6CAS - chains A and I of the 23 polymer chains in the assembly; structure by X-ray diffraction, 3.50 A resolution.

Chain A:
Molecule: 16S Ribosomal RNA rRNA
From: Thermus thermophilus HB8
Sequence (1517 nucleotides; row label = number of the first residue in the row; note: 42 numbers in that range are skipped by the numbering (no residue carries them; nothing is unmodelled there); a row labelled like 190A-190L holds insertion residues (190A, then the next letters in order)):
     5 UGGAGAGUCUGAUCCUGGCUCAGGGUGAACGCUGGCGGCGUGCCUAAGAC
    55 AUGCAAGUCGUGCGGG
    73 CCGCGGGGUUUU
    88 ACUCCG
    95 UGGUC
   101 AGCGGCGGACGGGUGAGUAACGCGUGGGU
  129A G
   130 ACCUACCCGGAAGAGGGGGACAACCCGGGGAAACUCGGGCUAAUCCCCCA
   180 UGUGGACCCGC
190A-190L CCCUUGGGGUGU
   191 GUCCAAAGGGCUUU
   216 GCCCGCUUCCGGAUGGGCCCGCGUCCCAUCAGCUAGUUGGUGGGGUAAUG
   266 GCCCACCAAGGCGACGACGGGUAGCCGGUCUGAGAGGAUGGCCGGCCACA
   316 GGGGCACUGAGACACGGGCCCCACUCCUACGGGAGGCAGCAGUUAGGAAU
   366 CUUCCGCAAUGGGCGCAAGCCUGACGGAGCGACGCCGCUUGGAGGAAGAA
   416 GCCCUUCGGGGUGUAAACUCCUGAA
   442 CCCGGGACGAAACCCCCGACGA
   474 GGGGACUGACGGUACCGGG
   494 GUAAUAGCGCCGGCCAACUCCGUGCCAGCAGCCXCGGUAAUACGGAGGGC
   544 GCGAGCGUUACCCGGAUUCACUGGGCGUAAAGGGCGUGUAGGCGGCCUGG
   594 GGCGUCCCAUGUGAAAGACCACGGCUCAACCGUGGGGGAGCGUGGGAUAC
   644 GCUCAGGCUAGACGGUGGGAGAGGGUGGUGGAAUUCCCGGAGUAGCGGUG
   694 AAAUGCGCAGAUACCGGGAGGAACGCCGAUGGCGAAGGCAGCCACCUGGU
   744 CCACCCGUGACGCUGAGGCGCGAAAGCGUGGGGAGCAAACCGGAUUAGAU
   794 ACCCGGGUAGUCCACGCCCUAAACGAUGCGCGCUAGGUCUCUGGGUCU
   848 CCUGGGGGCCGAAGCUAACGCGUUAAGCGCGCCGCCUGGGGAGUACGGCC
   898 GCAAGGCUGAAACUCAAAGGAAUUGACGGGGGCCCGCACAAGCGGUGGAG
   948 CAUGUGGUUUAAUUCGAAGXAACGCGAAGAACCUUACCAGGCCUUGACAU
   998 GCUAGG
 1003A G
  1004 AACCCGGGUGAAAGCCUGGGGUGCCCC
1030A-1030D GCGA
  1031 GGGGAGCCCUAGCACAGGUGCUGCAUGGCCGUCGUCAGCUCGUGCCGUGA
  1081 GGUGUUGGGUUAAGUCCCGCAACGAGCGCAACCCCCGCCGUUAGUUGCCA
  1131 GCGGUUCGGCCGGGCACUCUAACGGGACUGCCCGCGAAA
  1171 GCGGGAGGAAGGAGGGGACGACGUCUGGUCAGCAUGGCCCUUACGGCCUG
  1221 GGCGACACACGUGCUACAAUGCCCACUACAAAGCGAUGCCACCCGGCAAC
  1271 GGGGAGCUAAUCGCAAAAAGGUGGGCCCAGUUCGGAUUGGGGUCUGCAAC
  1321 CCGACCCCAUGAAGCCGGAAUCGCUAGUAAUCGCGGAUCAG
 1361A C
  1362 CAUGCCGCGGUGAAUACGUUCCCGGGCCUUGUACACACXGCCXGUXACGC
  1412 CAUGGGAGCGGGCUCUACCCGAAGUCGCCGGG
  1446 AGCCUACGGG
  1459 CAGGCGCCGAGGGUAGGGCCCGUGACUGGGGCGAAGUCGUAACAAGGUAG
  1509 CUGUACCGGAAGGUGCGGCUGGAUCACCUCCUUUCU
Unresolved in the structure: 1534-1538
Sequence notes: conflict C13 (U131313 in 55771382)
Modified positions: PSU (pseudouridine-5'-monophosphate) at position 516, G7M (N7-methyl-guanosine-5'-monophosphate) at position 527, M2G (N2-dimethylguanosine-5'-monophosphate) at position 966, 5MC (5-methylcytidine-5'-monophosphate) at position 967, 2MG (2N-methylguanosine-5'-monophosphate) at position 1207, 5MC (5-methylcytidine-5'-monophosphate) at position 1400, 4OC (4n,o2'-methylcytidine-5'-monophosphate) at position 1402, 5MC (5-methylcytidine-5'-monophosphate) at position 1404, 5MC (5-methylcytidine-5'-monophosphate) at position 1407, UR3 (3-methyluridine-5'-monophoshate) at position 1498, MA6 (6N-dimethyladenosine-5'-monophoshate) at position 1518, MA6 (6N-dimethyladenosine-5'-monophoshate) at position 1519, PSU (pseudouridine-5'-monophosphate) at position 1540, PSU (pseudouridine-5'-monophosphate) at position 1541
Metal / ion sites: Mg2+ site 1 near U5 (its only coordinating residue here); Mg2+ site 2 near G21 (its only coordinating residue here); Mg2+ site 3: G46, G394; Mg2+ site 4: C48, G115; Mg2+ site 5 near A53 (its only coordinating residue here); Mg2+ site 6: A59, U387; Mg2+ site 7 near G61 (its only coordinating residue here); Mg2+ site 8 near A88 (its only coordinating residue here); Mg2+ site 9 near U98 (its only coordinating residue here); Mg2+ site 10: A109, G331; Mg2+ site 11 near G111 (its only coordinating residue here); Mg2+ site 12 near G117 (its only coordinating residue here); 104 more Mg2+ sites not listed
Residues lining bound ligands: EUS (N-[(1R,2S,3S,4R,5S)-5-amino-4-{[(2S,3R)-3-amino-6-(aminomethyl)-3,4-dihydro-2H-pyran-2-yl]oxy}-2-{[3-deoxy-4-C-methyl-3-(methylamino)-beta-L-arabinopyranosyl]oxy}-3-hydroxycyclohexyl]methanesulfonamide): 5MC_1404, G1405, U1406, 5MC_1407, A1408, C1409, G1491, A1492, A1493, G1494, U1495, C1496, G1497
From the paper describing this entry:
  - binding site for EUS: C1496 (proposed by the authors, not directly observed)
  - conformationally variable residues (side-chain flip): A1492, A1493

Chain I:
Protein: 30S ribosomal protein S9
From: Thermus thermophilus (strain HB8 / ATCC 27634 / DSM 579)
UniProtKB: P80374 (RS9_THET8); residue numbers follow UniProt; this construct covers 2-128
Amino-acid sequence (127 residues; each row starts with the number of its first residue):
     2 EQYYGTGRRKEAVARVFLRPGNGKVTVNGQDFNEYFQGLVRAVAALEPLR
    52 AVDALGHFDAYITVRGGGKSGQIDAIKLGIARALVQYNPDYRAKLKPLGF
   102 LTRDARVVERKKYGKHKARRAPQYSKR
Metal / ion sites: Mg2+ near Glu-2 (its only coordinating residue here)

How chain A and chain I interact:
Residue-residue contacts (115; chain A residue first):
  G941(A) / Arg-121(I)  base contact
  G942(A) / Gln-124(I)  hydrogen bond to the base
  U943(A) / Gln-124(I)  hydrogen bond to the sugar
  M2G_966(A) / Lys-127(I)  sugar contact
  C970(A) / Ser-126(I)  hydrogen bond to the base
  C1116(A) / Val-108(I)  sugar contact
  G1117(A) / Arg-104(I)  hydrogen bond to the phosphate
  G1117(A) / Ala-106(I)  sugar contact
  C1118(A) / Arg-9(I)  salt bridge to the phosphate
  C1118(A) / Arg-83(I)  hydrogen bond to the phosphate
  C1118(A) / Arg-104(I)  salt bridge to the phosphate
  C1119(A) / Arg-9(I)  salt bridge to the phosphate
  C1119(A) / Arg-83(I)  salt bridge to the phosphate
  G1127(A) / Arg-16(I)  hydrogen bond to the phosphate
  C1128(A) / Arg-16(I)  salt bridge to the phosphate
  C1128(A) / Arg-66(I)  salt bridge to the phosphate
  C1129(A) / Tyr-62(I)  hydrogen bond to the phosphate
  A1130(A) / Gln-3(I)  hydrogen bond to the sugar
  A1130(A) / Phe-18(I)  sugar contact
  A1130(A) / Arg-20(I)  sugar contact
  G1131(A) / Gln-3(I)  phosphate contact
  G1131(A) / Arg-20(I)  salt bridge to the phosphate
  C1147(A) / Tyr-5(I)  hydrogen bond to the sugar
  C1147(A) / Arg-16(I)  hydrogen bond to the base
  U1148(A) / Thr-7(I)  phosphate contact
  U1148(A) / Arg-9(I)  phosphate contact
  U1148(A) / Val-14(I)  sugar contact
  U1148(A) / Arg-16(I)  hydrogen bond to the sugar
  C1149(A) / Arg-9(I)  salt bridge to the phosphate
  C1149(A) / Val-14(I)  phosphate contact
  G1177(A) / Lys-97(I)  salt bridge to the phosphate
  G1178(A) / Arg-93(I)  salt bridge to the phosphate
  G1178(A) / Lys-97(I)  hydrogen bond to the base
  A1179(A) / Arg-93(I)  salt bridge to the phosphate
  A1179(A) / Leu-102(I)  sugar contact
  A1179(A) / Thr-103(I)  phosphate contact
  A1179(A) / Arg-104(I)  sugar contact
  A1180(A) / Thr-103(I)  hydrogen bond to the phosphate
  G1186(A) / Glu-110(I)  sugar contact
  G1186(A) / Lys-113(I)  hydrogen bond to the phosphate
  G1187(A) / Arg-111(I)  hydrogen bond to the sugar
  G1187(A) / Lys-113(I)  salt bridge to the phosphate
  A1188(A) / Tyr-114(I)  hydrogen bond to the phosphate
  C1230(A) / Arg-128(I)  sugar contact
  G1231(A) / Ser-126(I)  phosphate contact
  G1231(A) / Arg-128(I)  sugar contact
  U1232(A) / Gln-124(I)  hydrogen bond to the phosphate
  U1232(A) / Tyr-125(I)  phosphate contact
  U1232(A) / Ser-126(I)  phosphate contact
  G1233(A) / His-117(I)  salt bridge to the phosphate
  G1233(A) / Pro-123(I)  phosphate contact
  G1233(A) / Gln-124(I)  hydrogen bond to the phosphate
  A1248(A) / Tyr-36(I)  sugar contact
  A1248(A) / Lys-70(I)  sugar contact
  C1249(A) / Tyr-36(I)  sugar contact
  C1249(A) / Gly-67(I)  sugar contact
  C1249(A) / Gly-68(I)  hydrogen bond to the sugar
  C1249(A) / Gly-69(I)  base contact
  C1249(A) / Lys-70(I)  sugar contact
  C1249(A) / Gln-73(I)  hydrogen bond to the sugar
  A1250(A) / Gly-67(I)  hydrogen bond to the phosphate
  A1250(A) / Gly-68(I)  hydrogen bond to the sugar
  A1251(A) / Glu-12(I)  sugar contact
  A1251(A) / Gly-67(I)  phosphate contact
  G1290(A) / Leu-40(I)  sugar contact
  G1291(A) / Gln-38(I)  sugar contact
  G1291(A) / Gly-39(I)  sugar contact
  U1292(A) / Gly-39(I)  phosphate contact
  C1342(A) / Gln-124(I)  sugar contact
  C1342(A) / Tyr-125(I)  phosphate contact
  G1343(A) / Arg-121(I)  hydrogen bond to the sugar
  G1343(A) / Ala-122(I)  hydrogen bond to the sugar
  G1343(A) / Tyr-125(I)  phosphate contact
  C1344(A) / Lys-116(I)  salt bridge to the phosphate
  C1344(A) / Arg-120(I)  sugar contact
  C1344(A) / Ala-122(I)  phosphate contact
  U1345(A) / Arg-120(I)  salt bridge to the phosphate
  A1346(A) / Arg-120(I)  salt bridge to the phosphate
  G1347(A) / Arg-10(I)  hydrogen bond to the base
  G1347(A) / Arg-107(I)  hydrogen bond to the base
  G1347(A) / Val-108(I)  sugar contact
  G1347(A) / Val-109(I)  sugar contact
  G1347(A) / Glu-110(I)  hydrogen bond to the phosphate
  U1348(A) / Glu-110(I)  sugar contact
  U1348(A) / Arg-120(I)  phosphate contact
  A1349(A) / Lys-118(I)  salt bridge to the phosphate
  A1349(A) / Arg-120(I)  hydrogen bond to the phosphate
  A1349(A) / Arg-121(I)  hydrogen bond to the phosphate
  A1350(A) / Lys-118(I)  phosphate contact
  A1350(A) / Arg-121(I)  salt bridge to the phosphate
  U1351(A) / Lys-118(I)  base contact
  C1366(A) / His-117(I)  salt bridge to the phosphate
  C1367(A) / Lys-112(I)  salt bridge to the phosphate
  C1367(A) / Tyr-114(I)  phosphate contact
  C1367(A) / Gly-115(I)  hydrogen bond to the phosphate
  C1367(A) / Lys-116(I)  phosphate contact
  G1368(A) / Arg-111(I)  salt bridge to the phosphate
  G1368(A) / Lys-112(I)  salt bridge to the phosphate
  G1368(A) / Lys-113(I)  phosphate contact
  G1368(A) / Tyr-114(I)  hydrogen bond to the phosphate
  C1369(A) / Arg-111(I)  phosphate contact
  C1369(A) / Lys-112(I)  hydrogen bond to the phosphate
  G1370(A) / Glu-12(I)  sugar contact
  G1371(A) / Lys-11(I)  phosphate contact
  G1371(A) / Gly-68(I)  phosphate contact
  G1371(A) / Gly-69(I)  hydrogen bond to the phosphate
  G1371(A) / Val-109(I)  phosphate contact
  U1372(A) / Lys-11(I)  salt bridge to the phosphate
  U1372(A) / Gly-69(I)  phosphate contact
  U1372(A) / Lys-70(I)  phosphate contact
  U1372(A) / Ser-71(I)  hydrogen bond to the phosphate
  U1372(A) / Gly-72(I)  hydrogen bond to the phosphate
  G1373(A) / Lys-11(I)  hydrogen bond to the base
  G1373(A) / Arg-42(I)  salt bridge to the phosphate
  G1373(A) / Ser-71(I)  hydrogen bond to the phosphate
Other interface residues (no listed pair), chain A (56 interface residues in all): 5MC_967, C1189, A1252
Other interface residues (no listed pair), chain I (54 interface residues in all): Asp-105

Overview:
56 residues of chain A face 54 of chain I across their interface; the contacts include 37 hydrogen bonds and
24 salt bridges. Polar contacts include G942(A)/Gln-124(I), C970(A)/Ser-126(I) and C1147(A)/Arg-16(I). Bound
to chain A: compound EUS. The paper reports a binding site for EUS at C1496(A); conformational variability at
A1492(A) and A1493(A).
Chain A is 16S Ribosomal RNA rRNA (Thermus thermophilus HB8) and chain I is 30S ribosomal protein S9 (Thermus
thermophilus (strain HB8 / ATCC 27634 / DSM 579)); the structure, Serial Femtosecond X-ray Crystal Structure
of 30S ribosomal subunit from Thermus thermophilus in complex with N1MS, was determined by X-ray diffraction
together with 6CAR from the same study.
